3PD2 - chains A and B; structure by X-ray diffraction, 1.86 A resolution.

[Chain A (and B)]
Molecule: Threonyl-tRNA synthetase
Source organism: Pyrococcus abyssi
Notes: EC 6.1.1.3; chain B of this document is another copy of the same molecule, construct and numbering; everything in this record applies to it too
UniProtKB: Q9UZ14 (SYT_PYRAB); numbering as in UniProt (aligned over 1-147)
Amino-acid sequence (147 residues; each row starts with the number of its first residue):
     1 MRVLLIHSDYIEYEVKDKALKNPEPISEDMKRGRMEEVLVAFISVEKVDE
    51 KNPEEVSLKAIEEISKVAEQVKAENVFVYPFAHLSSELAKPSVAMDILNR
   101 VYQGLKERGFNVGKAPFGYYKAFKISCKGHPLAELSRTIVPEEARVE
Ligand contacts: serine-3'-aminoadenosine (A3S): A19, L20, I43, S44, V45, Y79, P80, F81, A82, L88, A89, P91, A94, L98, P116, F117, G118, Y119, Y120, K121
From the paper describing this entry:
  - binding site for serine-3'-aminoadenosine: V45, P80, A82, A94, F117, K121
  - catalytic residues: K121

[Chain A / chain B interface]
Pairs across the interface (50):
  R2(A) - R2(B)
  R2(A) - L84(B)  hydrogen bond (side chain-backbone)
  L4(A) - F81(B)  hydrophobic
  L4(A) - H83(B)
  K16(A) - K128(B)
  K16(A) - G129(B)
  K16(A) - H130(B)
  F81(A) - L4(B)  hydrophobic
  F81(A) - I6(B)  hydrophobic
  F81(A) - E134(B)
  H83(A) - E134(B)  hydrogen bond (side chain-backbone)
  H83(A) - L135(B)
  H83(A) - S136(B)  hydrogen bond (backbone-side chain)
  L84(A) - R2(B)
  S85(A) - S136(B)
  S86(A) - S136(B)
  Y120(A) - G129(B)
  Y120(A) - P131(B)
  K121(A) - G129(B)
  K121(A) - E134(B)
  A122(A) - C127(B)
  A122(A) - K128(B)
  A122(A) - G129(B)
  F123(A) - I125(B)
  F123(A) - S126(B)
  F123(A) - C127(B)  hydrogen bond (backbone-backbone)
  F123(A) - E134(B)
  K124(A) - Y10(B)
  K124(A) - I125(B)
  K124(A) - S126(B)
  I125(A) - F123(B)
  I125(A) - K124(B)
  I125(A) - I125(B)  hydrogen bond (backbone-backbone)
  S126(A) - F123(B)
  S126(A) - K124(B)  hydrogen bond
  C127(A) - A122(B)
  C127(A) - F123(B)  hydrogen bond (backbone-backbone)
  K128(A) - K16(B)
  K128(A) - A122(B)
  G129(A) - K16(B)
  G129(A) - Y120(B)
  G129(A) - K121(B)
  G129(A) - A122(B)
  P131(A) - Y120(B)  hydrophobic
  E134(A) - F81(B)
  E134(A) - H83(B)  salt bridge
  E134(A) - F123(B)
  L135(A) - H83(B)
  S136(A) - H83(B)
  S136(A) - L84(B)
Interface residues without a listed pair, chain A (26 interface residues in all): I6, D9, Y10, H130
Interface residues without a listed pair, chain B (25 interface residues in all): S85, T138

[Overview]
26 residues of chain A face 25 of chain B across their interface, with 7 hydrogen bonds and 1 salt bridge.
Polar contacts include E134(A)-H83(B), R2(A)-L84(B) and H83(A)-S136(B). Bound to chain A:
serine-3'-aminoadenosine. From the paper: the catalytic residue K121(A); a binding site for
serine-3'-aminoadenosine at V45(A), P80(A) and A82(A) among others.
Chain A and chain B are both Threonyl-tRNA synthetase (Pyrococcus abyssi); the structure, Crystal structure of
the editing domain of threonyl-tRNA synthetase from Pyrococcus abyssi in complex with seryl-3'-aminoadenosine,
was determined by X-ray diffraction, deposited together with 3PD3, 3PD4 and 3PD5.
